5Y5W - chains A and E; structure by X-ray diffraction, 3.30 A resolution.

Chain A:
Molecule: Spindlin-1
From: Homo sapiens
UniProt: Q9Y657 (SPIN1_HUMAN); residue numbers follow UniProt; this construct covers 51-262
Amino-acid sequence (235 residues; row label = number of the first residue in the row):
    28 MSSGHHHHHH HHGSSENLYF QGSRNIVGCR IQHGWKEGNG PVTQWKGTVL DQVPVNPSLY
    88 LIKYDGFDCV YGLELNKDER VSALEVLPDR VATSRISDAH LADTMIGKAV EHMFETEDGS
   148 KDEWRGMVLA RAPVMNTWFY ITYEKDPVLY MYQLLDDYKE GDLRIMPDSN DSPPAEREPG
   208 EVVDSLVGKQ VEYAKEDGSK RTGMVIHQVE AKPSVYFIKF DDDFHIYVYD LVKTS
Disordered / not traced: 28-31, 195-210, 260-262
Sequence notes: initiating methionine (28); expression tag (29-50)

Chain E:
Molecule: Histone peptide H4K20(me3)
Amino-acid sequence (9 residues; row label = number of the first residue in the row):
    16 KRHRKVLDN
Disordered / not traced: 16, 22-24
Modified positions: Lys-20 (N-trimethyllysine; M3L)

Chain A / chain E interface:
Pairs across the interface (11):
  His-139(A) / His-18(E)
  Phe-141(A) / His-18(E)
  Phe-141(A) / Lys-20(E)
  Glu-142(A) / His-18(E)  hydrogen bond (backbone-backbone)
  Trp-151(A) / Lys-20(E)
  Tyr-170(A) / Lys-20(E)
  Asp-173(A) / Lys-20(E)
  Tyr-177(A) / Lys-20(E)
  Tyr-179(A) / His-18(E)
  Asp-184(A) / His-18(E)  salt bridge
  Asp-189(A) / Arg-17(E)  hydrogen bond (side chain-backbone)
Other interface residues (no listed pair), chain A (12 interface residues in all): Asp-95, Met-140
Other interface residues (no listed pair), chain E (4 interface residues in all): Arg-19

Summary:
The interface between chain A and chain E involves 12 residues on one side and 4 on the other, with 2 hydrogen
bonds and 1 salt bridge. Among the polar pairs are Asp-184(A)/His-18(E), Asp-189(A)/Arg-17(E) and
Glu-142(A)/His-18(E).
Here chain A is Spindlin-1 (Homo sapiens) and chain E is Histone peptide H4K20(me3). Entry 5Y5W (Crystal
structure of human Spindlin1 in complex with a histone H4K20(me3) peptide) was determined by X-ray
diffraction.
